Entry 8ELO (X-ray diffraction, 2.72 A resolution); this record covers chains A and L of the 4 polymer chains in the assembly.

Chain A:
Molecule: Spike protein S1
Source organism: Severe acute respiratory syndrome coronavirus 2
Notes: fragment: Receptor binding domain
UniProt: P0DTC2 (SPIKE_SARS2); residue numbers follow UniProt; this construct covers 333-530
Amino-acid sequence (205 residues; numbered 333 to 537; the number before each row is that of its first residue):
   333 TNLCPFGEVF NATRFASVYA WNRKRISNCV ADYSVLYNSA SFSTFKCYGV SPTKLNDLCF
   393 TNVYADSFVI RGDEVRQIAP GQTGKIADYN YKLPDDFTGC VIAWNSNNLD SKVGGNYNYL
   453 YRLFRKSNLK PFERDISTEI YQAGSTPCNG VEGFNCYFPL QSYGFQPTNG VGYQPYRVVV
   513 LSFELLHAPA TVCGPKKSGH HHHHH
Disordered / not traced: 333, 526-537
Sequence notes: expression tag (531-537)
UniProt features mapped onto this chain:
  - region: Arg403 to Asp405 (Integrin-binding motif), Asn448 to Phe456 (Immunodominant HLA epitope recognized by the CD8+)
  - glycosylation: Asn343 (N-linked (GlcNAc...) (complex) asparagine)
  - natural variant: Gly339 (G339D: In strain: Omicron/BA.1, Omicron/BA.2 and 4 more; G339H: In strain: Omicron/BA.2.75, Omicron/XBB.1.5 and 1 more), Arg346 (R346K: In strain: Mu/B.1.621; R346T: In strain: Omicron/BQ.1.1, Omicron/XBB.1.5 and 1 more), Leu368 (L368I: In strain: Omicron/XBB.1.5, Omicron/EG.5.1), Ser371 (S371F: In strain: Omicron/BA.2, Omicron/BA.2.12.1 and 6 more; S371L: In strain: Omicron/BA.1), Ser373 (S373P: In strain: Omicron/BA.1, Omicron/BA.2 and 7 more), Ser375 (S375F: In strain: Omicron/BA.1, Omicron/BA.2 and 7 more), Thr376 (T376A: In strain: Omicron/BA.2, Omicron/BA.2.12.1 and 5 more), Asp405 (D405N: In strain: Omicron/BA.2, Omicron/BA.2.12.1 and 6 more), Arg408 (R408S: In strain: Omicron/BA.2, Omicron/BA.2.12.1 and 6 more), Lys417 (K417N: In strain: Beta/B.1.351, Omicron/BA.1 and 8 more; K417T: In strain: Gamma/P.1), Asn440 (N440K: In strain: Omicron/BA.1, Omicron/BA.2 and 7 more), Lys444 (K444T: In strain: Omicron/BQ.1.1), 16 further natural variant entries in UniProt
  - mutagenesis: Asn343 (N343Q: Reduced viral infectivity), Leu452 (L452R: Increased resistance to neutralizing antibodies. Decreases HLA binding to NF9 epitope. Increased binding affinity to human ACE2), Tyr453 (Y453F: Decreased HLA binding to NF9 epitope. Increased binding affinity to human ACE2), Ala475 (A475V: Increased resistance to neutralizing antibodies), Val483 (V483A: Increased resistance to neutralizing antibodies), Glu484 (E484D: Increased replication in human TMEM106B overexpressing cells), Phe490 (F490L: Increased resistance to neutralizing antibodies and human covalescent sera neutralization), Gln493 (Q493N: Reduced host ACE2-binding affinity in vitro; Q493Y: Reduced host ACE2-binding affinity in vitro), Asn501 (N501T: Reduced host ACE2-binding affinity in vitro; N501Y: Increased binding affinity to human ACE2), His519 (H519P: Increased resistance to human covalescent sera neutralization)
Disulfide bonds: Cys336-Cys361, Cys379-Cys432, Cys391-Cys525, Cys480-Cys488
Covalently attached groups: N-acetylglucosamine (NAG) linked to Asn343

Chain L:
Molecule: CC12.1 Fab light chain
Source organism: Homo sapiens
Notes: antibody fragment or engineered binder
Amino-acid sequence (217 residues; each row starts with the number of its first residue; a row labelled like 95A-95B holds insertion residues (95A, then the next letters in order)):
     1 DIVMTQSPSF LSASVGDRVT ITCRASQGIS SYLAWYQQKP GKAPKLLIYA ASTLQSGVPS
    61 RFSGSGSGTE FTLTISSLQP EDFATYYCQQ LNSYP
95A-95B PK
    96 FTFGPGTKVE IKRTVAAPSV FIFPPSDEQL KSGTASVVCL LNNFYPREAK VQWKVDNALQ
   156 SGNSQESVTE QDSKDSTYSL SSTLTLSKAD YEKHKVYACE VTHQGLSSPV TKSFNRGECS
Disordered / not traced: 214-215
Disulfide bonds: Cys23-Cys88, Cys134-Cys194

How chain A and chain L interact:
Contacting residue pairs - 25 pairs, chain A then chain L:
  Arg403(A) - Asn92(L)  hydrogen bond (side chain-backbone)
  Asp405(A) - Tyr94(L)
  Arg408(A) - Tyr94(L)
  Lys417(A) - Asn92(L)
  Tyr453(A) - Asn92(L)
  Ser494(A) - Tyr32(L)
  Tyr495(A) - Tyr32(L)
  Gly496(A) - Ser30(L)  hydrogen bond (backbone-side chain)
  Gly496(A) - Tyr32(L)  hydrogen bond (backbone-side chain)
  Gln498(A) - Ser30(L)  hydrogen bond
  Gln498(A) - Ser67(L)  hydrogen bond
  Gln498(A) - Gly68(L)
  Thr500(A) - Gly28(L)  hydrogen bond (backbone-backbone)
  Asn501(A) - Gly28(L)
  Asn501(A) - Ser30(L)  hydrogen bond (side chain-backbone)
  Gly502(A) - Gln27(L)
  Gly502(A) - Gly28(L)  hydrogen bond (backbone-backbone)
  Tyr505(A) - Ile2(L)  hydrophobic
  Tyr505(A) - Gly28(L)
  Tyr505(A) - Ile29(L)  hydrophobic
  Tyr505(A) - Tyr32(L)  hydrophobic
  Tyr505(A) - Gln90(L)  hydrogen bond
  Tyr505(A) - Leu91(L)  hydrogen bond (side chain-backbone)
  Tyr505(A) - Asn92(L)  hydrogen bond (side chain-backbone)
  Tyr505(A) - Ser93(L)
Interface residues without a listed pair, chain A (15 interface residues in all): Tyr449, Val503
Interface residues without a listed pair, chain L (15 interface residues in all): Ser31, Lys95B

In short:
The chain A/chain L interface involves 15 residues from each chain; the contacts include 11 hydrogen bonds.
Among the polar pairs are Arg403(A)-Asn92(L), Gly496(A)-Ser30(L) and Gly496(A)-Tyr32(L). N-acetylglucosamine
is covalently linked to Asn343(A). UniProt lists 10 mutagenesis sites on chain A.
Chain A is Spike protein S1 (Severe acute respiratory syndrome coronavirus 2) and chain L is CC12.1 Fab light
chain (Homo sapiens); the structure, Crystal structure of SARS-CoV-2 spike protein receptor-binding domain in
complex with antibody CC12.1 Fab and nanobody ..., was determined by X-ray diffraction (same publication as
8ELP, 8ELQ and 8DT8).
